Entry 7UKH (electron microscopy, 2.33 A resolution); this record covers chains A and B of the 8 polymer chains in the assembly.

# Chain A (and B)
Protein: Potassium voltage-gated channel subfamily D member 2
Source organism: Homo sapiens
Notes: chain B of this document is another copy of the same molecule, construct and numbering; everything in this record applies to it too
UniProtKB: Q9NZV8 (KCND2_HUMAN); numbering as in UniProt (aligned over 1-524)
Sequence (524 residues; numbered 1 to 524; the number before each row is that of its first residue):
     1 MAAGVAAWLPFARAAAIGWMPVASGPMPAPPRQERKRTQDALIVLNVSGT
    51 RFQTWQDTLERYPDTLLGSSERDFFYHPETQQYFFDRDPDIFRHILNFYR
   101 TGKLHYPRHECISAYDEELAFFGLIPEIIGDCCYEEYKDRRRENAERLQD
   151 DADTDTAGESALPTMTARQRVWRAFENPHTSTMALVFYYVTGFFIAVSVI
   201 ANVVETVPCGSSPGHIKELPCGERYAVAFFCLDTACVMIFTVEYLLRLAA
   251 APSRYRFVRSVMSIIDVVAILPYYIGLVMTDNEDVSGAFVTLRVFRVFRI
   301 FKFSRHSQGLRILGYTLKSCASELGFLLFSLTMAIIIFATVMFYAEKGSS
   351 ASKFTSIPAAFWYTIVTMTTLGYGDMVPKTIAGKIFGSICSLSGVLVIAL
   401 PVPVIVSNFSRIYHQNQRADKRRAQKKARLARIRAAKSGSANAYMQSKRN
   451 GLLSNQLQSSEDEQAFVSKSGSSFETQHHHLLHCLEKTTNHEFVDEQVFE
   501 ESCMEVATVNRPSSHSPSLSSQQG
Unresolved in the structure: 1-3, 154-424, 452-471, 498-524
Metal / ion sites: Zn2+ site 1: His105, Cys132, Cys133 (shared with Cys111(B) of chain B); Zn2+ site 2: Cys111 (shared with 3 residues of chain D)
Curated features (UniProtKB/Swiss-Prot):
  - region: Ala2 to Met20 (Interaction with KCNIP1, KCNIP2, and other family members), Glu71 to Asp90 (Interaction with KCNIP1), Gln308 to Ala321 (S4-S5 linker), Phe474 to Thr489 (Required for dendritic targeting)
  - motif: Thr370 to Asp375 (Selectivity filter)
  - binding site (Zn(2+)): His105, Cys111, Cys132, Cys133
  - binding site (K(+)): Thr370, Leu371, Gly372, Tyr373
  - modified residue: Thr38 (Phosphothreonine), Ser438 (Phosphoserine)

# Chain A / chain B interface
Pairs across the interface - 60 pairs, chain A then chain B:
  Val5(A) with Phe474(B)
  Ala6(A) with Phe474(B), hydrophobic
  Leu9(A) with Phe474(B), hydrophobic; Gln477(B)
  Ala12(A) with Leu481(B), hydrophobic
  Arg13(A) with Gln477(B), hydrogen bond
  Ala16(A) with Leu481(B), hydrophobic
  Trp19(A) with Leu481(B); Leu485(B), hydrophobic; Thr488(B)
  Ala23(A) with Thr488(B)
  Ser24(A) with Asn490(B), hydrogen bond
  Pro26(A) with Lys487(B)
  Met27(A) with Cys484(B); Thr488(B)
  Pro28(A) with His483(B); Cys484(B), hydrophobic; Lys487(B)
  Ala29(A) with His480(B)
  Pro30(A) with His480(B)
  Pro31(A) with Thr476(B); His480(B)
  Leu42(A) with Phe84(B), hydrophobic
  Arg51(A) with Asn46(B); Ser48(B); Gly49(B), hydrogen bond (side chain-backbone)
  Phe52(A) with Ser48(B)
  Gln53(A) with Asn46(B), hydrogen bond; Ser48(B), hydrogen bond (backbone-backbone); Gly49(B); Phe84(B); Asp86(B)
  Thr54(A) with Asp86(B)
  Trp55(A) with His77(B); Phe84(B); Asp86(B)
  Thr58(A) with Asp86(B), hydrogen bond
  Arg93(A) with Asp88(B), salt bridge; Asp90(B), salt bridge; Glu110(B), salt bridge
  Asn97(A) with Asp88(B), hydrogen bond
  Arg100(A) with Ser48(B), hydrogen bond; Asp86(B), salt bridge; Arg87(B), hydrogen bond (side chain-backbone); Asp88(B)
  His105(A) with Cys111(B); Ala114(B)
  Arg108(A) with Arg140(B)
  His109(A) with His109(B)
  Glu127(A) with Arg432(B)
  Ile129(A) with Arg429(B), hydrogen bond (backbone-side chain)
  Gly130(A) with Arg429(B)
  Asp131(A) with Arg147(B); Arg429(B), salt bridge
  Cys132(A) with Cys111(B), hydrophobic; Ser113(B); Arg147(B)
  Cys133(A) with Cys111(B), hydrophobic
  Tyr134(A) with Arg429(B)
  Glu135(A) with Gln425(B)
Interface residues without a listed pair, chain A (39 interface residues in all): Gly4, Val22, Thr101
Interface residues without a listed pair, chain B (36 interface residues in all): Thr50, Arg51, Pro89, Glu117, Asn144, His478

# Summary
The interface between chain A and chain B involves 39 residues on one side and 36 on the other; the contacts
include 10 hydrogen bonds and 5 salt bridges. Polar pairs include Arg93(A)-Asp88(B), Arg93(A)-Asp90(B) and
Arg93(A)-Glu110(B).
Chain A and chain B are both Potassium voltage-gated channel subfamily D member 2 (Homo sapiens); the
structure, Human Kv4.2-KChIP2-DPP6 channel complex in an open state, intracellular region, was determined by
electron microscopy.
